4H1E - chain A; structure by X-ray diffraction, 1.90 A resolution.

[Chain A]
Protein: Beta-secretase 1
Organism: Homo sapiens
Notes: EC 3.4.23.46
UniProt: P56817 (BACE1_HUMAN); residue numbers follow UniProt; this construct covers 41-454
Amino-acid sequence (414 residues; numbered 41 to 454; the number before each row is that of its first residue):
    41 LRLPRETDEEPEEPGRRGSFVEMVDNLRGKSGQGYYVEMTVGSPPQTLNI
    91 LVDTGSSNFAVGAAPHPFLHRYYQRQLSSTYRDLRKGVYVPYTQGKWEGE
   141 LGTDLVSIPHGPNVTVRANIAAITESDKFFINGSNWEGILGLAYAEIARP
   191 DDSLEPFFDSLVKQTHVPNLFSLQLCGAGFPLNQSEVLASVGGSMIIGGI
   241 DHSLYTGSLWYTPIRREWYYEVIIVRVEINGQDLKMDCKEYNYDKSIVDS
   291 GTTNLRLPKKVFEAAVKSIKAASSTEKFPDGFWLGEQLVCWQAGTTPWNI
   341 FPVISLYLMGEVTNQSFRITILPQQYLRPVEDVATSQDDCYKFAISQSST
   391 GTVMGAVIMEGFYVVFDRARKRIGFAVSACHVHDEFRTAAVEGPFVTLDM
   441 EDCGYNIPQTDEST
Not modelled in the structure: 41-57, 373-375, 447-454
Disulfide bonds: Cys216-Cys420, Cys278-Cys443, Cys330-Cys380
Small-molecule neighbours: 10J (3-{5-[(2E,4aR,7aR)-6-benzoyl-2-imino-3-methyl-4-oxooctahydro-7aH-pyrrolo[3,4-d]pyrimidin-7a-yl]thiophen-3-yl}benzonitrile): Ser71, Gln73, Gly74, Leu91, Asp93, Gly95, Ser96, Val130, Tyr132, Phe169, Trp176, Ile179, Ile187, Arg189, Tyr259, Asp289, Ser290, Gly291, Thr292, Thr293
Curated features (UniProtKB/Swiss-Prot):
  - active site: Asp93, Asp289
  - modified residue (N6-acetyllysine): Lys126, Lys275, Lys279, Lys285, Lys299, Lys300, Lys307
  - glycosylation (N-linked (GlcNAc...) asparagine): Asn153, Asn172, Asn223, Asn354
  - mutagenesis: Asp93 (D93N: Decreases beta-cleaved soluble APP production), Asp284 (D284N: Almost abolishes beta-cleaved soluble APP production)

[In short]
Ligands of chain A: compound 10J. UniProt lists active-site residues Asp93 and Asp289 and 2 mutagenesis sites.
Chain A is Beta-secretase 1 (Homo sapiens); the structure, Structure of BACE-1 Bound to
(7aR)-6-benzoyl-7a-(4-(3-cyanophenyl)thiophen-2-yl)-3-methyl-4-oxohexahydro-1H-pyrrolo[3,4-d]pyrimidin-2(3H)-iminium,
was determined by X-ray diffraction together with 4H3F, 4H3G, 4H3I, 4H3J and 4HA5 from the same study.
